PDB entry 6JP3 | X-ray diffraction, 1.66 A resolution | chains A and D of the 4 polymer chains in the assembly

[Chain A]
Name: HLA class I histocompatibility antigen, A-11 alpha chain
From: Homo sapiens
Reference sequence: P13746 (1A11_HUMAN); residues 1-275 here correspond to UniProt positions 25-299 (UniProt number = residue number + 24)
Sequence (275 residues; numbered 1 to 275; the number before each row is that of its first residue):
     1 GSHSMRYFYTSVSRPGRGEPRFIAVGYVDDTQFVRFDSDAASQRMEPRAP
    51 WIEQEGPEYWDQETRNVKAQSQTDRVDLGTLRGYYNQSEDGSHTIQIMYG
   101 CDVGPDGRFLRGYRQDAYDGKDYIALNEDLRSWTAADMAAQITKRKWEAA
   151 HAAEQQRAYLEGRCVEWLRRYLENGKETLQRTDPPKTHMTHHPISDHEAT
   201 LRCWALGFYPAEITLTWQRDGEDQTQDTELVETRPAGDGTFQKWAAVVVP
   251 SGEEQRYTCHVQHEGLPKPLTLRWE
Disordered / not traced: 275
Disulfide bonds: C101-C164, C203-C259

[Chain D]
Name: Ala-met-tyr-lys
Sequence (4 residues; row label = number of the first residue in the row):
     1 AMYK

[Chain A / chain D interface]
Pairs across the interface (19):
  T73(A) with M2(D); Y3(D)
  V76(A) with Y3(D), hydrophobic
  D77(A) with Y3(D); K4(D), hydrogen bond (side chain-backbone)
  T80(A) with K4(D)
  L81(A) with K4(D)
  Y84(A) with K4(D), hydrogen bond (side chain-backbone)
  I95(A) with K4(D)
  D116(A) with K4(D), salt bridge
  T143(A) with K4(D), hydrogen bond (side chain-backbone)
  K146(A) with Y3(D), hydrogen bond (side chain-backbone); K4(D), hydrogen bond (side chain-backbone)
  W147(A) with M2(D), hydrophobic; Y3(D), hydrogen bond (side chain-backbone); K4(D)
  A152(A) with M2(D), hydrophobic
  Q155(A) with M2(D)
  Q156(A) with M2(D), hydrogen bond
Interface residues without a listed pair, chain A (19 interface residues in all): I97, R114, Y123, W133, A150
Interface residues without a listed pair, chain D (4 interface residues in all): A1
The authors on this interface:
  - interface residues, chain A: D116(A), K146(A), Q156(A)

[Overview]
19 residues of chain A and 4 residues of chain D are in contact, with 7 hydrogen bonds and 1 salt bridge.
Among the polar pairs are D116(A)-K4(D), D77(A)-K4(D) and Y84(A)-K4(D). From the paper: interface residues
D116(A), K146(A) and Q156(A).
Chain A is HLA class I histocompatibility antigen, A-11 alpha chain (Homo sapiens) and chain D is
Ala-met-tyr-lys; the structure, Crystal structure of peptide in complex with HLA-A1101, was determined by
X-ray diffraction, deposited together with 6JOZ.
